PDB entry 3WTD | X-ray diffraction, 2.35 A resolution | chains A and B

[Chain A (and B)]
Protein: Uncharacterized protein C9orf142
Source organism: Homo sapiens
Notes: fragment: N-terminal domain; chain B of this document is another copy of the same molecule, construct and numbering; everything in this record applies to it too
UniProtKB: Q9BUH6 (CI142_HUMAN); numbering as in UniProt (aligned over 1-166)
Sequence (168 residues; row label = number of the first residue in the row; numbers below 1 keep their minus sign (Gly-1 is residue -1)):
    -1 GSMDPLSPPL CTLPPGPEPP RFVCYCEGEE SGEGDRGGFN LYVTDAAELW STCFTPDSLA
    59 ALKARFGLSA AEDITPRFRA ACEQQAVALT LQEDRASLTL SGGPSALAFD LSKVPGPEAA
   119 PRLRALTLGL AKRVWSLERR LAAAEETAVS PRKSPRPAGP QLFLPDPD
Not modelled in the structure: -1 to 4, 28-35, 67-69, 143-166 (chain B: -1 to 4, 146-166)
Construct notes: expression tag (-1 to 0)
Curated features (UniProtKB/Swiss-Prot):
  - modified residue: Ser134 (Phosphoserine), Thr145 (Phosphothreonine), Ser148 (Phosphoserine), Ser152 (Phosphoserine)
What the authors report for this chain:
  - self-association interface (contacts with another copy of this molecule); pairs are residue here / residue on that copy: Ser95-Ser99 (hydrogen bond), Thr97-Thr97 (hydrogen bond), Ala104-Asp108 (backbone contact)

[Chain A / chain B interface]
Residue-residue contacts (61):
  Ser5(A) with Glu136(B), hydrogen bond
  Leu8(A) with Ala129(B); Trp133(B)
  Cys9(A) with Trp133(B)
  Thr10(A) with Ala129(B); Lys130(B)
  Gly14(A) with Lys130(B), hydrogen bond (backbone-side chain)
  Pro18(A) with Leu126(B)
  Arg19(A) with Leu126(B)
  Phe20(A) with Leu126(B)
  Val21(A) with Leu126(B), hydrophobic; Ala129(B), hydrophobic
  Asp43(A) with Leu126(B)
  Ala44(A) with Arg122(B); Thr125(B)
  Ala45(A) with Arg122(B)
  Cys80(A) with Trp133(B), hydrogen bond (backbone-side chain)
  Gln83(A) with Trp133(B)
  Arg122(A) with Asp43(B), salt bridge; Ala44(B)
  Thr125(A) with Ala44(B); Thr125(B), hydrogen bond; Leu128(B)
  Leu126(A) with Pro18(B); Arg19(B); Phe20(B); Val21(B), hydrophobic; Asp43(B)
  Leu128(A) with Thr125(B); Leu128(B), hydrophobic; Ala129(B); Val132(B)
  Ala129(A) with Leu8(B); Thr10(B); Val21(B), hydrophobic; Leu128(B), hydrophobic
  Lys130(A) with Thr10(B); Gly14(B), hydrogen bond (side chain-backbone); Glu16(B), hydrogen bond (side chain-backbone)
  Arg131(A) with Val132(B); Glu136(B), salt bridge
  Val132(A) with Leu128(B); Arg131(B); Val132(B), hydrophobic; Leu135(B)
  Trp133(A) with Leu8(B); Cys9(B); Cys80(B), hydrogen bond (side chain-backbone); Gln83(B)
  Leu135(A) with Val132(B); Leu135(B), hydrophobic; Glu136(B); Leu139(B), hydrophobic
  Glu136(A) with Ser5(B); Arg131(B), salt bridge; Leu135(B)
  Arg138(A) with Leu139(B)
  Leu139(A) with Leu135(B), hydrophobic; Arg138(B); Leu139(B), hydrophobic
  Ala142(A) with Ala142(B), hydrophobic
Interface residues without a listed pair, chain A (34 interface residues in all): Pro12, Pro13, Thr42, Glu81, Leu124, Gly127
Interface residues without a listed pair, chain B (34 interface residues in all): Pro15, Thr42, Ala45, Glu81, Leu124, Gly127

[In short]
The chain A/chain B interface involves 34 residues from each chain; the contacts include 7 hydrogen bonds and
3 salt bridges. Polar contacts include Arg122(A)-Asp43(B), Arg131(A)-Glu136(B) and Ser5(A)-Glu136(B). From the
paper: a self-association interface involving Ser95(A), Thr97(A) and Ser99(A) among others.
Chain A and chain B are both Uncharacterized protein C9orf142 (Homo sapiens); the structure, Structure of
PAXX, was determined by X-ray diffraction.
